Entry 1N6E (X-ray diffraction, 2.60 A resolution); this record covers chains E and F of the 12 polymer chains in the assembly.

== Chain E ==
Protein: Tricorn protease
Source organism: Thermoplasma acidophilum
Notes: EC 3.4.21.-
UniProtKB: P96086 (TRI_THEAC); residues 1-1071 here = UniProt positions 1-1071
Chain sequence (1071 residues; each row starts with the number of its first residue):
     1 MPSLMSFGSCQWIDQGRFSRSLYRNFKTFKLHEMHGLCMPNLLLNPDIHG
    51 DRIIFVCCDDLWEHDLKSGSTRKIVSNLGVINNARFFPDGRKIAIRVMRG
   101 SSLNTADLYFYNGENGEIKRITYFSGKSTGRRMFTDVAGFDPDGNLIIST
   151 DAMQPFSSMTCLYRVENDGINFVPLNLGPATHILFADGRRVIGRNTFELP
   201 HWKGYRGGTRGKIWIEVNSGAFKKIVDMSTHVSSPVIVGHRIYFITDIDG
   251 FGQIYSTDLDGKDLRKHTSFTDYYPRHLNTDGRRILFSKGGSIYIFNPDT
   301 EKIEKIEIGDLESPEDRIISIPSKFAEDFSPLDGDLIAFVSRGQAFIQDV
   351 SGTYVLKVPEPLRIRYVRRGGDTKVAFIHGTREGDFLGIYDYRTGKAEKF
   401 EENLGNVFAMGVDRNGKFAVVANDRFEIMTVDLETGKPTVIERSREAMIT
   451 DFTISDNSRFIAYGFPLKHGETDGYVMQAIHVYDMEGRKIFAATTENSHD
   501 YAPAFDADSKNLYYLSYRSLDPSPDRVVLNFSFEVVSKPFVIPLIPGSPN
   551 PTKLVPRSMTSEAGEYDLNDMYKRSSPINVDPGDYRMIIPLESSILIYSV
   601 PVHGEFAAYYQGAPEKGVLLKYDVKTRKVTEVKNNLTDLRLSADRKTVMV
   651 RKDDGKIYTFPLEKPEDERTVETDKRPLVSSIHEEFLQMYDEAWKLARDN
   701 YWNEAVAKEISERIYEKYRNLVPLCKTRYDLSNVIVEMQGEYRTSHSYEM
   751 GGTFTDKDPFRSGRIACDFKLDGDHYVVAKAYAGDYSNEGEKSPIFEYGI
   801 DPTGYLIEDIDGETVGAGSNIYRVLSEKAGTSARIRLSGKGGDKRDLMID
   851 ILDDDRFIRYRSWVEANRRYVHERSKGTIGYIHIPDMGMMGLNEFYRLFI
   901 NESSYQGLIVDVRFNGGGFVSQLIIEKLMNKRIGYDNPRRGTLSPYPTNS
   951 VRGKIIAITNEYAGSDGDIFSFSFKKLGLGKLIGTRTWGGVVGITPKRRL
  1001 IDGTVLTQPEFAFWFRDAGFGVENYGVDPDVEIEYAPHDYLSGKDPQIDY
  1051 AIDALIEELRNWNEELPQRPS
Unresolved in the structure: 1-38, 1062-1071
Swiss-Prot annotation at these positions:
  - region: Arg131, Arg132 (Binds the substrate's C-terminus)
  - active site: His746 (Charge relay system), Ser965 (Nucleophile), Glu1023 (Charge relay system)
  - binding site (substrate): Gly916 to Gly918, Gly993 to Thr995
  - site: Asp936 (Substrate specificity switch), Asp966 (Transition state stabilizer)
  - mutagenesis: Arg131 to Arg132 (Decreased catalytic activity towards protein substrates. Retains 10% of wild-type activity towards casein and about 30% towards oxidized insulin beta chain ...), Leu184 (L184C: Both peptidolytic and proteolytic activities doubled, probably due to the increase of the diameter of the channel for product exit ...), Arg414 (R414C: Retains 50% of wild-type activity after modification of the thiol group by maleimide, which decreases the diameter of the access channel and impairs substrate access to the active site ...), Ala643 (A643C: Decreased catalytic activity towards fluorogenic substrate and insulin beta chain prior to any modification or oxidation ...), His746 (H746A: Loss of catalytic activity), Ser965 (S965A: Loss of catalytic activity)

== Chain F ==
Protein: Dqtqkaaaeltff
Chain sequence (14 residues; row label = number of the first residue in the row):
  1201 DQTQKAAAELTFFX
Unresolved in the structure: 1201-1202
Modified positions: 0QE (chloromethane) at position 1214

== How chain E and chain F interact ==
Pairs across the interface (35):
  Asp451(E) - Lys1205(F)  salt bridge
  Tyr501(E) - Lys1205(F)
  Ala502(E) - Lys1205(F)
  Tyr517(E) - Ala1206(F)
  Arg586(E) - Gln1204(F)
  Arg586(E) - Lys1205(F)  hydrogen bond (backbone-side chain)
  Arg586(E) - Ala1206(F)
  Tyr598(E) - Gln1204(F)
  Tyr609(E) - Phe1212(F)  hydrophobic
  Glu615(E) - Gln1204(F)
  Thr637(E) - Gln1204(F)  hydrogen bond (backbone-side chain)
  Asp638(E) - Thr1203(F)
  His746(E) - Phe1213(F)
  His746(E) - 0QE_1214(F)
  Gly917(E) - Phe1213(F)
  Gly918(E) - Phe1212(F)
  Gly918(E) - Phe1213(F)  hydrogen bond (backbone-backbone)
  Phe919(E) - Leu1210(F)  hydrophobic
  Phe919(E) - Thr1211(F)
  Ser965(E) - Phe1213(F)
  Ser965(E) - 0QE_1214(F)
  Asp966(E) - Phe1213(F)
  Asp966(E) - 0QE_1214(F)
  Val991(E) - Phe1213(F)
  Gly993(E) - Thr1211(F)
  Gly993(E) - Phe1212(F)
  Gly993(E) - Phe1213(F)
  Ile994(E) - Thr1211(F)
  Ile994(E) - Phe1212(F)  hydrogen bond (backbone-backbone)
  Thr995(E) - Glu1209(F)
  Thr995(E) - Leu1210(F)  hydrogen bond (side chain-backbone)
  Thr995(E) - Thr1211(F)
  Pro996(E) - Glu1209(F)
  Phe1011(E) - Thr1211(F)
  Phe1011(E) - Phe1213(F)
Other interface residues (no listed pair), chain E (31 interface residues in all): His499, Asp584, Met587, Gly964, Ile969, Gly990, Val992, Lys997, Phe1013
Other interface residues (no listed pair), chain F (11 interface residues in all): Ala1207

== Overview ==
31 residues of chain E and 11 residues of chain F are in contact; the contacts include 5 hydrogen bonds and 1
salt bridge. Among the polar pairs are Asp451(E)-Lys1205(F), Arg586(E)-Lys1205(F) and Thr637(E)-Gln1204(F).
Here chain E is Tricorn protease (Thermoplasma acidophilum) and chain F is Dqtqkaaaeltff. Entry 1N6E (tricorn
protease in complex with a tridecapeptide chloromethyl ketone derivative) was determined by X-ray diffraction,
deposited together with 1N6D and 1N6F.
